PDB entry 6Y79 | electron microscopy, 2.96 A resolution | chains G and Z of the 42 polymer chains in the assembly

Chain G:
Molecule: Subunit NUGM of NADH:Ubiquinone Oxidoreductase (Complex I)
Source organism: Yarrowia lipolytica
Notes: EC 1.6.99.3
UniProtKB: Q9UUU0 (Q9UUU0_YARLL); numbering as in UniProt (aligned over 1-281)
Amino-acid sequence (281 residues; numbered 1 to 281; the number before each row is that of its first residue):
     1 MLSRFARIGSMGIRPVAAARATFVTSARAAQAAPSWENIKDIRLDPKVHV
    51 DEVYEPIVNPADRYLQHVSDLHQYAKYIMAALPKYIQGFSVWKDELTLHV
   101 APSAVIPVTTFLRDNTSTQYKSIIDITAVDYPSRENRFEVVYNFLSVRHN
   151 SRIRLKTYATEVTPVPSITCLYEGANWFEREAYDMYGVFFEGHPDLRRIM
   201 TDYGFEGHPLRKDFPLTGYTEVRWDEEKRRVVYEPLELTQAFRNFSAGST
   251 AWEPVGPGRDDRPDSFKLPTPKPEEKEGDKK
Not modelled in the structure: 1-33, 273-281

Chain Z:
Molecule: Subunit NUZM of NADH:Ubiquinone Oxidoreductase (Complex I)
Source organism: Yarrowia lipolytica
UniProtKB: A0A1D8N3H5 (A0A1D8N3H5_YARLL); numbering as in UniProt (aligned over 1-182)
Amino-acid sequence (182 residues; row label = number of the first residue in the row):
     1 MLPGGPVPVFKKYTVGSKGIWEKLRVLLAIAPNRSTGNPIVPLYRVPTPG
    51 SRPEANVYQDPSSYPTNDIAENPYWKRDHRRAYPQTAFFDQKTVTGLLEL
   101 GSEATPRIADGEAGTKALANIANGGVSFTQALGKSSKDVIYGEVLTVNGL
   151 PPVAPTLAPKQWKIIEGEAAIYPKGYPCRTFH
Not modelled in the structure: 1
Residues lining bound ligands: diundecyl phosphatidyl choline (PLC): Leu27, Leu28, Ala29

Interface between chain G and chain Z:
Contacting residue pairs (111; chain G residue first):
  Pro34(G) with Phe10(Z)
  Ser35(G) with Phe10(Z)
  Trp36(G) with Thr14(Z); Val15(Z), hydrogen bond (side chain-backbone); Ser17(Z); Lys18(Z); Ile40(Z)
  Glu37(G) with Lys18(Z), salt bridge
  Ile39(G) with Phe10(Z); Tyr13(Z), hydrophobic; Ile40(Z), hydrophobic; Leu43(Z), hydrophobic
  Lys40(G) with Tyr13(Z), hydrogen bond (backbone-side chain)
  Asp41(G) with Leu43(Z)
  Ile42(G) with Tyr13(Z)
  Arg43(G) with Pro42(Z), hydrogen bond (side chain-backbone); Val46(Z), hydrogen bond (side chain-backbone); Pro47(Z)
  Glu52(G) with Tyr64(Z); Asn67(Z)
  Val53(G) with Ser62(Z); Ser63(Z); Tyr64(Z), hydrogen bond (backbone-backbone)
  Tyr54(G) with Tyr64(Z), hydrophobic
  Glu55(G) with Ser63(Z); Pro65(Z)
  Ile57(G) with Arg77(Z)
  Val58(G) with His79(Z)
  Asn59(G) with His79(Z)
  Arg63(G) with Leu157(Z)
  Tyr64(G) with Leu157(Z), hydrophobic
  His67(G) with Pro155(Z), hydrogen bond (side chain-backbone); Thr156(Z); Leu157(Z)
  Leu71(G) with Pro155(Z), hydrophobic
  His72(G) with Phe89(Z)
  Gln73(G) with Leu145(Z)
  Tyr74(G) with Pro152(Z); Val153(Z); Ala154(Z), hydrophobic; Pro155(Z)
  Lys76(G) with Glu143(Z), salt bridge
  Tyr77(G) with Val144(Z); Pro151(Z); Pro152(Z)
  Met79(G) with Asp90(Z); Gln91(Z); Val94(Z), hydrophobic; Phe128(Z)
  Ala80(G) with Phe128(Z), hydrophobic; Leu132(Z); Val144(Z), hydrophobic
  Pro83(G) with Gln91(Z), hydrogen bond (backbone-side chain); Phe128(Z), hydrophobic; Thr129(Z)
  Ile86(G) with Gln91(Z), hydrogen bond (backbone-side chain)
  Gln87(G) with Asp90(Z); Gln91(Z)
  Gly88(G) with Phe89(Z)
  Phe89(G) with Ala87(Z); Phe88(Z); Phe89(Z), hydrogen bond (backbone-backbone)
  Ser90(G) with Ala87(Z)
  Val91(G) with Thr86(Z); Ala87(Z), hydrogen bond (backbone-backbone)
  Trp92(G) with Pro84(Z), hydrogen bond (side chain-backbone); Gln85(Z); Thr86(Z)
  Lys93(G) with Pro84(Z)
  His99(G) with Phe88(Z)
  Ser117(G) with Pro152(Z), hydrogen bond (side chain-backbone); Val153(Z); Ala154(Z), hydrogen bond (backbone-backbone)
  Tyr120(G) with Ala154(Z)
  His149(G) with Val153(Z); Ala154(Z); Thr156(Z)
  Asn150(G) with Thr156(Z), hydrogen bond (backbone-side chain)
  Ser151(G) with Pro155(Z), hydrogen bond (side chain-backbone)
  Pro254(G) with Arg81(Z), hydrogen bond (backbone-side chain)
  Val255(G) with Tyr83(Z), hydrophobic
  Gly256(G) with Tyr83(Z), hydrogen bond (backbone-side chain)
  Pro257(G) with Tyr83(Z)
  Gly258(G) with Arg81(Z); Tyr83(Z)
  Arg259(G) with Ala82(Z); Tyr83(Z), hydrogen bond (backbone-backbone); Pro84(Z); Gln85(Z)
  Asp260(G) with Gln85(Z), hydrogen bond
  Asp261(G) with Pro84(Z)
  Arg262(G) with Phe89(Z)
  Asp264(G) with Glu103(Z), hydrogen bond (backbone-backbone); Ala104(Z), hydrogen bond (backbone-backbone)
  Ser265(G) with Ser102(Z), hydrogen bond (backbone-side chain)
  Phe266(G) with Phe89(Z); Leu97(Z)
  Lys267(G) with Leu97(Z); Ser102(Z); Glu103(Z), salt bridge
  Leu268(G) with Thr93(Z); Gly96(Z); Leu97(Z); Glu103(Z)
  Pro269(G) with Gly101(Z); Ser102(Z); Glu103(Z)
  Pro271(G) with Gly111(Z); Gly114(Z); Leu118(Z), hydrophobic
  Lys272(G) with Gly111(Z)
Also at the interface, not in a pair above, chain G (63 interface residues in all): Pro60, Ala61, Asp70, Thr118
Also at the interface, not in a pair above, chain Z (64 interface residues in all): Lys11, Lys12, Thr66, Arg80, Leu98, Leu100, Pro106, Ile108, Thr115, Gly142, Ala158

In short:
The interface between chain G and chain Z involves 63 residues on one side and 64 on the other, with 22
hydrogen bonds and 3 salt bridges. Polar pairs include Glu37(G)-Lys18(Z), Lys76(G)-Glu143(Z) and
Lys267(G)-Glu103(Z). Ligands of chain Z: diundecyl phosphatidyl choline.
Chain G is Subunit NUGM of NADH:Ubiquinone Oxidoreductase (Complex I) and chain Z is Subunit NUZM of
NADH:Ubiquinone Oxidoreductase (Complex I), both from Yarrowia lipolytica; the structure, Cryo-EM structure of
a respiratory complex I F89A mutant, was determined by electron microscopy.
